7S6S - chains E and F of the 8 polymer chains in the assembly; structure by X-ray diffraction, 1.98 A resolution.

[Chain E]
Name: Methane monooxygenase component A alpha chain
From: Methylosinus trichosporium OB3b
UniProt: A0A2D2D5X0 (A0A2D2D5X0_METTR); residues 12-526 here = UniProt positions 12-526
Chain sequence (515 residues; row label = number of the first residue in the row):
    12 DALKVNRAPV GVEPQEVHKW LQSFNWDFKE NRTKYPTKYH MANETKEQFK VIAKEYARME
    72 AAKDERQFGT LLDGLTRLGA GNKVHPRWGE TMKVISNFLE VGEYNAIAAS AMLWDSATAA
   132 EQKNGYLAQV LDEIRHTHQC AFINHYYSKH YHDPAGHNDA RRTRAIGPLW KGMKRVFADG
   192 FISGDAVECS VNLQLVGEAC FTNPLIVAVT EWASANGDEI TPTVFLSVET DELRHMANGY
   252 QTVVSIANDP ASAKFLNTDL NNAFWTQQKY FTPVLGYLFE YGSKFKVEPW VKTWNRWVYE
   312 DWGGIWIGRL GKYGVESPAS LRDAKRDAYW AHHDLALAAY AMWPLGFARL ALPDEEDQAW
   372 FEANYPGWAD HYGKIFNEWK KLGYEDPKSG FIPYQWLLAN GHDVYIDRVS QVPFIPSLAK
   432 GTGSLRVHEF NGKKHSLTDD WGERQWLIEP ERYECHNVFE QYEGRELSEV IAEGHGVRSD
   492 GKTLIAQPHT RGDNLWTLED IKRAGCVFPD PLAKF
Bound ions: Fe ion site 1: E114, E144, H147 (together with benzoic acid); Fe ion site 2: E144, E209, E243, H246 (together with benzoic acid)
Residues lining bound ligands: benzoic acid (BEZ): L110, E114, A117, E144, H147, F188, F192, L204, G208, E209, T213, L216, E243, H246

[Chain F]
Name: Methane monooxygenase beta chain
From: Methylosinus trichosporium OB3b
UniProt: A0A2D2D5X7 (A0A2D2D5X7_METTR); residue numbers follow UniProt; this construct covers 4-395
Chain sequence (392 residues; each row starts with the number of its first residue):
     4 PQSSQVTKRG LTDPERAAII AAAVPDHALD TQRKYHYFIQ PRWKRLSEYE QLSCYAQPNP
    64 DWIAGGLDWG DWTQKFHGGR PSWGNESTEL RTTDWYRHRD PARRWHHPYV KDKSEEARYT
   124 QRFLAAYSSE GSIRTIDPYW RDEILNKYFG ALLYSEYGLF NAHSSVGRDC LSDTIRQTAV
   184 FAALDKVDNA QMIQMERLFI AKLVPGFDAS TDVPKKIWTT DPIYSGARAT VQEIWQGVQD
   244 WNEILWAGHA VYDATFGQFA RREFFQRLAT VYGDTLTPFF TAQSQTYFQT TRGAIDDLFV
   304 YCLANDSEFG AHNRTFLNAW TEHYLASSVA ALKDFVGLYA KVEKVAGATD RAGVSEALQR
   364 VFGDWKIDYA DKIGFRVDVD QKVDAVLAGY KN

[Interface between chain E and chain F]
Residue-residue contacts (265):
  D12(E) - R137(F)
  A13(E) - R137(F)
  L14(E) - R137(F)  hydrogen bond (backbone-side chain)
  V16(E) - G134(F)
  V16(E) - I136(F)  hydrophobic
  V16(E) - R137(F)
  V16(E) - L206(F)
  N17(E) - S131(F)
  R18(E) - S131(F)
  R18(E) - S132(F)
  R18(E) - G134(F)
  A19(E) - S131(F)
  P20(E) - A128(F)
  P20(E) - S131(F)
  P20(E) - S132(F)
  V21(E) - L127(F)
  V21(E) - A128(F)  hydrogen bond (backbone-backbone)
  V21(E) - S131(F)  hydrogen bond (backbone-side chain)
  V21(E) - F202(F)
  V21(E) - K205(F)
  G22(E) - Q124(F)
  G22(E) - K205(F)  hydrogen bond (backbone-side chain)
  V23(E) - Q124(F)  hydrogen bond (backbone-side chain)
  V23(E) - M198(F)  hydrophobic
  V23(E) - F202(F)
  E27(E) - L201(F)
  E27(E) - K205(F)  salt bridge
  V28(E) - Q194(F)
  V28(E) - M198(F)  hydrophobic
  V28(E) - L201(F)  hydrophobic
  W31(E) - Q197(F)
  W31(E) - L201(F)
  W31(E) - S213(F)
  W31(E) - T214(F)
  S34(E) - Y157(F)  hydrogen bond (backbone-side chain)
  S34(E) - T214(F)  hydrogen bond
  S34(E) - K218(F)  hydrogen bond (backbone-side chain)
  F35(E) - L156(F)  hydrophobic
  F35(E) - Y157(F)
  F35(E) - Y160(F)
  F35(E) - Q197(F)
  N36(E) - Y160(F)
  N36(E) - K218(F)  hydrogen bond (backbone-side chain)
  N36(E) - W238(F)
  W37(E) - Y157(F)
  W37(E) - G161(F)
  W37(E) - W221(F)
  W37(E) - T222(F)
  W37(E) - R231(F)
  W37(E) - Q235(F)  hydrogen bond
  W37(E) - W238(F)  hydrophobic
  F39(E) - Q235(F)
  F39(E) - W238(F)  hydrophobic
  F39(E) - Q239(F)
  E41(E) - Q239(F)
  N42(E) - W238(F)
  N42(E) - Q239(F)  hydrogen bond
  R43(E) - Q239(F)  hydrogen bond (backbone-side chain)
  K45(E) - S168(F)  hydrogen bond
  K45(E) - W238(F)  hydrogen bond (side chain-backbone)
  K45(E) - Q239(F)
  K45(E) - V241(F)  hydrogen bond (side chain-backbone)
  K45(E) - Q242(F)
  K45(E) - I247(F)
  Y46(E) - S168(F)  hydrogen bond (side chain-backbone)
  Y46(E) - R171(F)
  Y46(E) - D172(F)  hydrogen bond
  Y46(E) - Q242(F)
  I63(E) - Q194(F)
  A64(E) - K116(F)
  A64(E) - L187(F)  hydrophobic
  A64(E) - D191(F)
  A64(E) - Q194(F)  hydrogen bond (backbone-side chain)
  K65(E) - K116(F)
  K65(E) - E119(F)
  K65(E) - A120(F)
  K65(E) - D191(F)  salt bridge
  K65(E) - M195(F)  hydrogen bond
  K65(E) - Q286(F)  hydrogen bond
  K65(E) - Y290(F)  hydrogen bond
  Y67(E) - H109(F)  hydrogen bond
  Y67(E) - V113(F)  hydrophobic
  A68(E) - V113(F)
  A68(E) - K116(F)
  A68(E) - S117(F)
  R69(E) - S117(F)
  R69(E) - R121(F)
  A72(E) - V113(F)
  A72(E) - S117(F)
  D75(E) - H110(F)  salt bridge
  D75(E) - V113(F)
  E76(E) - H110(F)
  E76(E) - K114(F)  salt bridge
  F79(E) - W108(F)  hydrophobic
  F79(E) - H110(F)
  N93(E) - V27(F)
  K94(E) - L14(F)
  K94(E) - I23(F)
  V95(E) - I23(F)
  V95(E) - V27(F)
  H96(E) - I23(F)
  H96(E) - A26(F)
  P97(E) - A26(F)
  P97(E) - V27(F)
  E111(E) - Y38(F)  hydrogen bond
  E111(E) - A59(F)
  V112(E) - P61(F)  hydrophobic
  Y115(E) - A59(F)  hydrophobic
  Y115(E) - Q60(F)  hydrogen bond
  Y115(E) - S175(F)
  Y115(E) - D176(F)  hydrogen bond (side chain-backbone)
  Y115(E) - R179(F)  hydrogen bond
  N116(E) - W86(F)
  I118(E) - R179(F)
  A119(E) - W86(F)  hydrophobic
  A119(E) - G170(F)
  A119(E) - R171(F)
  A122(E) - S167(F)
  A122(E) - G170(F)
  A122(E) - R171(F)
  M123(E) - R171(F)  hydrogen bond
  W125(E) - F163(F)  hydrophobic
  W125(E) - N164(F)  hydrogen bond
  W125(E) - H166(F)
  W125(E) - S167(F)
  W125(E) - A186(F)  hydrophobic
  D126(E) - S167(F)  hydrogen bond
  D126(E) - S168(F)
  A131(E) - Y160(F)
  K134(E) - Y160(F)
  K134(E) - N164(F)
  N135(E) - Q194(F)  hydrogen bond
  L138(E) - F163(F)  hydrophobic
  L138(E) - L187(F)  hydrophobic
  L138(E) - V190(F)  hydrophobic
  V141(E) - V183(F)  hydrophobic
  L142(E) - H109(F)  hydrogen bond (backbone-side chain)
  L142(E) - V183(F)  hydrophobic
  L142(E) - F184(F)  hydrophobic
  L142(E) - L187(F)  hydrophobic
  I145(E) - V183(F)  hydrophobic
  R146(E) - H109(F)
  H149(E) - L55(F)
  H149(E) - S56(F)
  H149(E) - W108(F)
  H149(E) - H109(F)  hydrogen bond (side chain-backbone)
  H149(E) - Q180(F)  hydrogen bond
  A152(E) - Y38(F)
  A152(E) - L55(F)
  F153(E) - E51(F)
  F153(E) - L55(F)
  N155(E) - Y38(F)
  H156(E) - Y38(F)
  H156(E) - E51(F)  salt bridge
  H156(E) - Q54(F)
  S159(E) - R36(F)  hydrogen bond (backbone-side chain)
  S159(E) - Y38(F)
  K160(E) - R36(F)
  H161(E) - R36(F)
  Y162(E) - R36(F)  hydrogen bond (backbone-side chain)
  H163(E) - V27(F)
  H163(E) - P28(F)
  H163(E) - A31(F)
  H163(E) - L32(F)  hydrogen bond (backbone-backbone)
  D164(E) - L32(F)
  P165(E) - D33(F)
  P165(E) - Q35(F)
  P165(E) - R36(F)
  A166(E) - D33(F)
  H168(E) - Y38(F)
  N169(E) - Q35(F)  hydrogen bond (side chain-backbone)
  N169(E) - K37(F)
  N169(E) - Y38(F)
  N169(E) - H39(F)  hydrogen bond (backbone-backbone)
  N169(E) - Y40(F)
  D170(E) - H39(F)
  D170(E) - Y40(F)  hydrogen bond
  D170(E) - F41(F)
  A171(E) - H39(F)
  R172(E) - Y38(F)  hydrogen bond
  R172(E) - H39(F)  hydrogen bond (backbone-side chain)
  R172(E) - Q54(F)  hydrogen bond (side chain-backbone)
  R172(E) - L55(F)  hydrogen bond (side chain-backbone)
  R172(E) - S56(F)
  R172(E) - C57(F)  hydrogen bond (side chain-backbone)
  R172(E) - Y58(F)
  R172(E) - A59(F)
  R173(E) - Y40(F)  hydrogen bond
  R173(E) - F41(F)
  R173(E) - L70(F)
  R175(E) - Y58(F)
  R175(E) - A59(F)
  R175(E) - P61(F)
  A176(E) - D71(F)
  A176(E) - W72(F)  hydrogen bond (backbone-side chain)
  W181(E) - P61(F)  hydrophobic
  W181(E) - D71(F)  hydrogen bond
  K182(E) - W72(F)  hydrogen bond (side chain-backbone)
  K182(E) - T76(F)
  K185(E) - D71(F)  salt bridge
  K185(E) - T76(F)  hydrogen bond (backbone-side chain)
  R186(E) - T76(F)  hydrogen bond (backbone-side chain)
  R186(E) - Q77(F)  hydrogen bond
  D190(E) - W75(F)
  D190(E) - T76(F)  hydrogen bond
  D190(E) - Q77(F)  hydrogen bond (side chain-backbone)
  D190(E) - S85(F)  hydrogen bond
  G191(E) - Q77(F)
  I193(E) - F79(F)
  I193(E) - S85(F)
  I193(E) - W86(F)  hydrophobic
  I193(E) - R171(F)  hydrogen bond (backbone-side chain)
  S194(E) - Q77(F)  hydrogen bond (side chain-backbone)
  S194(E) - K78(F)
  S194(E) - F79(F)
  S194(E) - S85(F)  hydrogen bond
  G195(E) - F79(F)
  E222(E) - T10(F)  hydrogen bond
  S225(E) - R12(F)
  S225(E) - G13(F)  hydrogen bond (backbone-backbone)
  A226(E) - T10(F)
  A226(E) - K11(F)
  A226(E) - G13(F)
  A226(E) - R19(F)
  N227(E) - I23(F)
  G228(E) - G13(F)
  G228(E) - L14(F)
  E230(E) - R12(F)  salt bridge
  E230(E) - L14(F)
  F296(E) - R19(F)
  F296(E) - I22(F)  hydrophobic
  R360(E) - L32(F)
  Q422(E) - T76(F)
  E460(E) - H80(F)
  E462(E) - K78(F)
  E462(E) - H80(F)
  E462(E) - G81(F)  hydrogen bond (side chain-backbone)
  E462(E) - G82(F)
  R463(E) - T76(F)
  R463(E) - Q77(F)
  R463(E) - K78(F)  hydrogen bond (side chain-backbone)
  R463(E) - F79(F)
  R463(E) - H80(F)  hydrogen bond
  Y464(E) - T76(F)
  Y464(E) - Q77(F)  hydrogen bond
  E465(E) - D74(F)
  E465(E) - K78(F)  salt bridge
  C466(E) - D74(F)
  C466(E) - W75(F)
  C466(E) - T76(F)
  H467(E) - G73(F)
  H467(E) - D74(F)  hydrogen bond (side chain-backbone)
  N468(E) - W72(F)
  V469(E) - W72(F)  hydrophobic
  Q472(E) - W72(F)
  Y473(E) - W72(F)  hydrogen bond
  R489(E) - L32(F)  hydrogen bond (side chain-backbone)
  R489(E) - D33(F)
  S490(E) - D33(F)  hydrogen bond
  S490(E) - T34(F)
  S490(E) - Q35(F)
  R502(E) - L32(F)
  G503(E) - P28(F)
  G503(E) - H30(F)  hydrogen bond (backbone-side chain)
  G503(E) - L32(F)
Interface residues without a listed pair, chain E (121 interface residues in all): K15, L32, P47, E71, A91, T148, Y158, V298, V420, T501
Interface residues without a listed pair, chain F (115 interface residues in all): Q8, R83, Y112, E133, A193, V234

[In short]
Chain E and chain F form an interface of 121 and 115 residues respectively; the contacts include 68 hydrogen
bonds and 8 salt bridges. Polar contacts include E27(E)-K205(F), K65(E)-D191(F) and D75(E)-H110(F). Bound to
chain E: benzoic acid.
Chain E is Methane monooxygenase component A alpha chain and chain F is Methane monooxygenase beta chain, both
from Methylosinus trichosporium OB3b; the structure, Complex structure of Methane monooxygenase hydroxylase
and regulatory subunit DBL1, was determined by X-ray diffraction together with 7S6Q, 7S6R, 7S6T and 7S7H from
the same study.
